Entry 2E69 (X-ray diffraction, 2.20 A resolution); this record covers chains A and C of the 4 polymer chains in the assembly.

# Chain A (and C)
Molecule: 5'-nucleotidase surE
Source organism: Thermus thermophilus
Notes: EC 3.1.3.5; chain C of this document is another copy of the same molecule, construct and numbering; everything in this record applies to it too
UniProt: Q53W92 (SURE_THET8); numbering as in UniProt (aligned over 1-244)
Chain sequence (244 residues; each row starts with the number of its first residue):
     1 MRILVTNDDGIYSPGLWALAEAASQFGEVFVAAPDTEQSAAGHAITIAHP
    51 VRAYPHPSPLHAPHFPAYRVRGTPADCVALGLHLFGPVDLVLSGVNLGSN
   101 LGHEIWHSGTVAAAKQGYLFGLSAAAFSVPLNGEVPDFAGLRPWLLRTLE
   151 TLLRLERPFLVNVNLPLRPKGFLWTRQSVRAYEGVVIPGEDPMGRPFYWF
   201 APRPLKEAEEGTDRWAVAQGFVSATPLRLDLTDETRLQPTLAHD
Disordered / not traced: 36-41, 244 (chain C: 36-42, 239-244)
Swiss-Prot annotation at these positions:
  - binding site (a divalent metal cation): Asp-8, Asp-9, Ser-39, Asn-96

# Interface between chain A and chain C
Residue-residue contacts - 20 pairs, chain A then chain C:
  Tyr-12(A) / Tyr-12(C)
  Tyr-12(A) / Pro-14(C)
  Tyr-12(A) / Leu-97(C)
  Pro-14(A) / Tyr-12(C)
  Ile-47(A) / Pro-192(C)
  Ala-48(A) / Asp-191(C)
  Ala-48(A) / Pro-192(C)
  Pro-50(A) / Trp-199(C)  hydrophobic
  Arg-52(A) / Trp-199(C)
  Pro-57(A) / Val-135(C)
  His-61(A) / His-61(C)  hydrogen bond
  Leu-97(A) / Tyr-12(C)
  Val-135(A) / Tyr-12(C)
  Val-135(A) / His-56(C)
  Val-135(A) / Pro-57(C)  hydrophobic
  Asp-191(A) / Ala-48(C)
  Met-193(A) / Ile-47(C)
  Arg-195(A) / Ala-48(C)
  Trp-199(A) / Pro-50(C)  hydrophobic
  Trp-199(A) / Arg-52(C)
Also at the interface, not in a pair above, chain A (17 interface residues in all): His-49, Gly-133, Pro-192
Also at the interface, not in a pair above, chain C (16 interface residues in all): Tyr-54, Phe-197

# Overview
Chain A and chain C form an interface of 17 and 16 residues respectively, with 1 hydrogen bond. The
hydrogen-bonded pair is His-61(A)/His-61(C). UniProt lists 4 divalent metal cation-binding residues on chain
A.
Both chains are 5'-nucleotidase surE (Thermus thermophilus). Entry 2E69 (Crystal structure of the stationary
phase survival protein SurE from Thermus thermophilus HB8 in complex with ...) was determined by X-ray
diffraction, deposited together with 2E6B, 2E6C, 2E6E, 2E6G and 2E6H.
